9IO5 - chains C and G of the 26 polymer chains in the assembly; structure by electron microscopy, 3.20 A resolution.

Chain C:
Molecule: G1-ATPase subunit beta
Source organism: Mycoplasma mobile 163K
Notes: EC 3.6.3.14
UniProtKB: Q6KIC3 (Q6KIC3_MYCM1); numbering as in UniProt (aligned over 1-784)
Sequence (784 residues; row label = number of the first residue in the row):
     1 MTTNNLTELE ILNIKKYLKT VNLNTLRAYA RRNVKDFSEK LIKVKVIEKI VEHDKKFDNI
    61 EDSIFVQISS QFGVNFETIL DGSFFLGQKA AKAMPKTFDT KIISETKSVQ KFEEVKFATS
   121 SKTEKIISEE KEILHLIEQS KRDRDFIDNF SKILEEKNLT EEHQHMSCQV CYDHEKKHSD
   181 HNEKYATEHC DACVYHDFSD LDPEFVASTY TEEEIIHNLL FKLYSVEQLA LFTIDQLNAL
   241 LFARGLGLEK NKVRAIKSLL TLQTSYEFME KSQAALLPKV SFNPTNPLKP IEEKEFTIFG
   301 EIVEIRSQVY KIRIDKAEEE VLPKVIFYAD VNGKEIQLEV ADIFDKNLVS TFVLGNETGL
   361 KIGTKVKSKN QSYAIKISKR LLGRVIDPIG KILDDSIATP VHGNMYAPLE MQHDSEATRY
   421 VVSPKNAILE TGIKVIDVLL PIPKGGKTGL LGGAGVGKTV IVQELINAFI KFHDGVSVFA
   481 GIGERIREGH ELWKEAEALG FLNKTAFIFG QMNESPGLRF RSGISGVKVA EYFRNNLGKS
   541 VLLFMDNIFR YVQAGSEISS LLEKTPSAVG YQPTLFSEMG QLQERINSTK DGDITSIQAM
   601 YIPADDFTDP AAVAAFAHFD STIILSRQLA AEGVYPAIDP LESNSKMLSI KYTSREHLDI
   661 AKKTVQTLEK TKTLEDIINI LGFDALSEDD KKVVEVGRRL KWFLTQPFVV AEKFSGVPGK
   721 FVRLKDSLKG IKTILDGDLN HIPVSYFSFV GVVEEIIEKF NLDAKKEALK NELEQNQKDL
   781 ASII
Not modelled in the structure: 1-216, 778-784
Small-molecule neighbours: ATP (adenosine-5'-triphosphate): K646, S649, K651

Chain G:
Molecule: G1-ATPase subunit gamma
Source organism: Mycoplasma mobile 163K
UniProtKB: Q6KIC7 (Q6KIC7_MYCM1); residue numbers follow UniProt; this construct covers 1-336
Sequence (336 residues; row label = number of the first residue in the row):
     1 MKRKDVEEKK QNLDFYHNYI DISKIKVLQK LNEEIASLNM LKLQKGESHY LLNRIINKWF
    61 PHNSNIYHEL HHENDRKELY ILIDPKKLDL FSEALLRKLS QTVKERIRPD KDFVITVGTN
   121 VDNIARQLNL NIIDHYDLDL FNQIDDFANR IGELVDVGLN NKIFNYVSLL IAQSSTKNNG
   181 GLVQERIVPF NTKNIKVWNE SNQDENGMPI VSEENEVEIM SYAKTLRNIN FKKHTWLPNI
   241 NTFYEQFVKS VFKQELFEFK SISVIEELKI ELQLLDEKKK RLEEQKKELI LKWNRARKEE
   301 ATLQSTLLFS AFKVKNQKST RDEILRLSKG KNRNGA
Not modelled in the structure: 57-75, 191-242, 332-336

Chain C / chain G interface:
Residue-residue contacts (39; chain C residue first):
  E304(C) with E323(G); L327(G)
  R313(C) with L327(G); S328(G); G330(G); K331(G)
  F344(C) with I324(G), hydrophobic
  D345(C) with S328(G), hydrogen bond
  N347(C) with S328(G)
  L348(C) with I324(G); L327(G), hydrophobic; S328(G)
  T565(C) with K313(G), hydrogen bond
  P566(C) with T306(G)
  A568(C) with L303(G)
  G570(C) with T302(G)
  D606(C) with R295(G), salt bridge; K298(G), salt bridge
  T608(C) with R295(G), hydrogen bond
  I677(C) with L90(G); F91(G), hydrophobic
  I680(C) with F91(G), hydrophobic; Q273(G)
  L681(C) with F91(G), hydrophobic; L95(G), hydrophobic; S174(G), hydrogen bond (backbone-side chain); G180(G)
  F683(C) with N179(G)
  D684(C) with K98(G); N179(G), hydrogen bond (backbone-backbone); G180(G)
  A685(C) with L95(G), hydrophobic; K98(G); G180(G)
  L686(C) with K98(G)
  S687(C) with R97(G); Q101(G)
  E688(C) with Q101(G), hydrogen bond (backbone-side chain)
  D690(C) with R97(G), salt bridge
Interface residues without a listed pair, chain C (31 interface residues in all): V303, K311, D315, E563, K564, V569, D609, D676, G682
Interface residues without a listed pair, chain G (29 interface residues in all): A94, N178, G181, I270, L274, E277, K329

Summary:
31 residues of chain C and 29 residues of chain G are in contact; the contacts include 6 hydrogen bonds and 3
salt bridges. Polar contacts include D606(C)-R295(G), D606(C)-K298(G) and D690(C)-R97(G). Bound to chain C:
ATP.
Chain C is G1-ATPase subunit beta and chain G is G1-ATPase subunit gamma, both from Mycoplasma mobile 163K;
the structure, Cryo-EM structure of G1-ATPase dimer from Mycoplasma mobile gliding machinery, was determined
by electron microscopy.
